PDB entry 3EDQ | X-ray diffraction, 1.61 A resolution | chains B and D of the 6 polymer chains in the assembly

# Chain B (and D)
Name: Caspase-3
From: Homo sapiens
Notes: EC 3.4.22.56; chain D of this document is another copy of the same molecule, construct and numbering; everything in this record applies to it too
UniProtKB: P42574 (CASP3_HUMAN); numbering as in UniProt (aligned over 176-277)
Sequence (108 residues; row label = number of the first residue in the row):
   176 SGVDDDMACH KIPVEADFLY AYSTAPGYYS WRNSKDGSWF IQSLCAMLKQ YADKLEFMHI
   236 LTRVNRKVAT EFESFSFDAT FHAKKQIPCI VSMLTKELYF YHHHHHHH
Unresolved in the structure: 176-185, 279-283
Differences from the reference sequence: expression tag (278-283)
What the authors report for this chain:
  - binding site for AC-LDESD-CHO peptide: Tyr204, Trp206, Arg207, Ser209, Phe250, Phe252
  - specificity-determining residues: Ser209, Phe250, Phe252
  - conformationally variable residues (loop rearrangement): Asp253

# Interface between chain B and chain D
Residue-residue contacts (61):
  Lys186(B) - Ala244(D)
  Lys186(B) - Glu248(D)
  Lys186(B) - Ala258(D)  hydrogen bond (side chain-backbone)
  Lys186(B) - Lys260(D)  hydrogen bond (backbone-side chain)
  Pro188(B) - Ala244(D)
  Pro188(B) - Lys260(D)
  Pro188(B) - Gln261(D)
  Pro188(B) - Ile262(D)
  Glu190(B) - Tyr203(D)  hydrogen bond
  Glu190(B) - Ile262(D)
  Ala191(B) - Ile262(D)  hydrophobic
  Ala200(B) - Met268(D)  hydrophobic
  Pro201(B) - Met268(D)
  Tyr203(B) - Glu190(D)  hydrogen bond
  Glu231(B) - His234(D)  salt bridge
  His234(B) - Glu231(D)  salt bridge
  His234(B) - His234(D)
  His234(B) - Glu272(D)  salt bridge
  Thr237(B) - Leu269(D)
  Thr237(B) - Thr270(D)
  Thr237(B) - Lys271(D)
  Asn240(B) - Ser267(D)  hydrogen bond (side chain-backbone)
  Asn240(B) - Met268(D)
  Asn240(B) - Leu269(D)  hydrogen bond (side chain-backbone)
  Arg241(B) - Thr270(D)  hydrogen bond (side chain-backbone)
  Ala244(B) - Lys186(D)
  Ala244(B) - Pro188(D)
  Glu248(B) - Lys186(D)
  Ala258(B) - Lys186(D)  hydrogen bond (backbone-side chain)
  Lys260(B) - Lys186(D)  hydrogen bond (side chain-backbone)
  Gln261(B) - Pro188(D)
  Ile262(B) - Glu190(D)
  Ile262(B) - Ala191(D)  hydrophobic
  Ile262(B) - Met268(D)
  Ile262(B) - Thr270(D)
  Pro263(B) - Met268(D)
  Cys264(B) - Val266(D)  hydrophobic
  Cys264(B) - Ser267(D)
  Cys264(B) - Met268(D)  hydrophobic
  Ile265(B) - Ile265(D)
  Ile265(B) - Val266(D)
  Ile265(B) - Ser267(D)  hydrogen bond (backbone-backbone)
  Val266(B) - Cys264(D)  hydrophobic
  Val266(B) - Ile265(D)
  Val266(B) - Val266(D)  hydrophobic
  Ser267(B) - Asn240(D)  hydrogen bond (backbone-side chain)
  Ser267(B) - Cys264(D)
  Ser267(B) - Ile265(D)  hydrogen bond (backbone-backbone)
  Met268(B) - Ala200(D)  hydrophobic
  Met268(B) - Pro201(D)
  Met268(B) - Asn240(D)
  Met268(B) - Ile262(D)
  Met268(B) - Pro263(D)
  Met268(B) - Cys264(D)  hydrophobic
  Leu269(B) - Thr237(D)
  Leu269(B) - Asn240(D)  hydrogen bond (backbone-side chain)
  Thr270(B) - Thr237(D)
  Thr270(B) - Arg241(D)  hydrogen bond (backbone-side chain)
  Thr270(B) - Ile262(D)
  Lys271(B) - Thr237(D)
  Glu272(B) - His234(D)  salt bridge
Interface residues without a listed pair, chain B (30 interface residues in all): Ile187, Met233
Interface residues without a listed pair, chain D (32 interface residues in all): Ile187, Val189, Met233, Tyr274

# Summary
30 residues of chain B and 32 residues of chain D are in contact, with 14 hydrogen bonds and 4 salt bridges.
Polar pairs include Glu231(B)-His234(D), His234(B)-Glu272(D) and Lys186(B)-Ala258(D). From the paper: a
binding site for AC-LDESD-CHO peptide at Tyr204(B), Trp206(B) and Arg207(B) among others; specificity
determinants Ser209(B), Phe250(B) and Phe252(B).
Chain B and chain D are both Caspase-3 (Homo sapiens); the structure, Crystal structure of Caspase-3 with
inhibitor AC-LDESD-CHO, was determined by X-ray diffraction, deposited together with 3EDR.
